Entry 8CXH (electron microscopy, 3.20 A resolution); this record covers chains A and L of the 10 polymer chains in the assembly.

[Chain A]
Name: Ankyrin repeat family A protein 2, Envelope E protein
Source organism: Zika virus
UniProt: chimeric construct of Q9H9E1, A0A142DS37: residues -134 to 0 from Q9H9E1 (ANRA2_HUMAN) positions 1-135 (UniProt number = residue number + 135); residues 1-504 from A0A142DS37 positions 291-794 (UniProt number = residue number + 290)
Amino-acid sequence (639 residues; numbered -134 to 504; the number before each row is that of its first residue; numbers below 1 keep their minus sign (Met-134 is residue -134)):
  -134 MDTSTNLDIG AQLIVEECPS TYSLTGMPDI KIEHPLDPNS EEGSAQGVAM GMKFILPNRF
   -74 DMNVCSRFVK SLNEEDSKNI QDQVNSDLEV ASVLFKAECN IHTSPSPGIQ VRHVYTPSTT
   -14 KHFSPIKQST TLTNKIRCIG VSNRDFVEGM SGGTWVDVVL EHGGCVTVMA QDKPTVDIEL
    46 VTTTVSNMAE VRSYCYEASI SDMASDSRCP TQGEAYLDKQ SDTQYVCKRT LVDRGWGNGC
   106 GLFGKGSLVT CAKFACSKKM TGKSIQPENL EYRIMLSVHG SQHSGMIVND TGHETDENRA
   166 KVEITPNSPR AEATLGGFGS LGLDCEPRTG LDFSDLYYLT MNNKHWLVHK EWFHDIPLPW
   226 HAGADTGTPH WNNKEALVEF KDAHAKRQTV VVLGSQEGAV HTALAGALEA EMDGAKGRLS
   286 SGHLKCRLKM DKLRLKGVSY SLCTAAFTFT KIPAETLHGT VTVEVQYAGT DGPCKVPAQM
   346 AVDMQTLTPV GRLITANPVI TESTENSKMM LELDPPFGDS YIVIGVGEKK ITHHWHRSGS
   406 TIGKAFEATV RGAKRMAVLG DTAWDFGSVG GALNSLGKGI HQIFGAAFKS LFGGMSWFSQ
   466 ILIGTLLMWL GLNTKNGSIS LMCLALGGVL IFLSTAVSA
Not modelled in the structure: -134 to 0, 151-160, 502-504
Cystine bridges: Cys3-Cys30, Cys60-Cys121, Cys74-Cys105, Cys92-Cys116, Cys190-Cys291, Cys308-Cys339

[Chain L]
Name: C10 light chain
Source organism: Homo sapiens
Amino-acid sequence (110 residues; each row starts with the number of its first residue; note: 1 number in that range is skipped by the numbering (no residue carries it; nothing is unmodelled there); a row labelled like 27A-27C holds insertion residues (27A, then the next letters in order)):
     1 QSALTQPAS
    11 VSGSPGQSIT ISCTGTS
27A-27C SDV
    28 GGFNYVSWFQ QHPGKAPKLM LYDVTSRPSG VSSRFSGSKS GNTASLTISG LQAEDEADYY
    88 CSSHTSRG
   95A T
    96 WVFGGGTKLT V
  106A L
Not modelled in the structure: 1-2
Cystine bridges: Cys23-Cys88

[Chain A / chain L interface]
Residue-residue contacts (10):
  His148(A) - Tyr49(L)  hydrogen bond
  His148(A) - Ser53(L)
  Thr315(A) - Thr52(L)
  Lys316(A) - Asn31(L)
  Lys316(A) - Asp50(L)  salt bridge
  Glu329(A) - Ser53(L)
  Glu370(A) - Ser60(L)
  Asn371(A) - Arg54(L)
  Lys373(A) - Thr52(L)  hydrogen bond
  Lys373(A) - Ser53(L)  hydrogen bond

[In short]
Chain A and chain L each contribute 7 residues to their interface, with 3 hydrogen bonds and 1 salt bridge.
Polar contacts include Lys316(A)-Asp50(L), His148(A)-Tyr49(L) and Lys373(A)-Thr52(L).
Here chain A is Ankyrin repeat family A protein 2, Envelope E protein (Zika virus) and chain L is C10 light
chain (Homo sapiens). Entry 8CXH (Structures of Zika Virus in Complex with Antibodies Targeting E Dimer
Epitopes and Basis for Neutralization ...) was determined by electron microscopy.
